PDB entry 8EHF | electron microscopy, 3.30 A resolution | chains G and H of the 8 polymer chains in the assembly

== Chain G (and H) ==
Name: DNA-directed RNA polymerase subunit alpha
Source organism: Escherichia coli
Notes: EC 2.7.7.6; chain H of this document is another copy of the same molecule, construct and numbering; everything in this record applies to it too
UniProtKB: P0A7Z6 (RPOA_ECO57); residues 1-234 here = UniProt positions 1-234
Chain sequence (239 residues; row label = number of the first residue in the row):
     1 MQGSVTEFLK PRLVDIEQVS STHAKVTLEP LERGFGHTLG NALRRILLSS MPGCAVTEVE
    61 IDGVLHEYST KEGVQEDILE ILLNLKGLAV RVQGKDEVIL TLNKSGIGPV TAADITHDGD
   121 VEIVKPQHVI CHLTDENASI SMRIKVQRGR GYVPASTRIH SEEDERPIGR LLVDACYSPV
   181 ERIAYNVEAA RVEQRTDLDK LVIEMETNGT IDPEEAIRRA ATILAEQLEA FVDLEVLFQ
Unresolved in the structure: 1-7, 160-165, 232-239 (chain H: 1-4, 159-169, 236-239)
Differences from the reference sequence: expression tag (235-239)

== How chain G and chain H interact ==
Residue-residue contacts (60):
  F8(G) - R150(H)
  L9(G) - Q227(H)  hydrogen bond (backbone-side chain)
  K10(G) - E226(H)
  P11(G) - Q227(H)
  P11(G) - A230(H)
  P11(G) - F231(H)
  R12(G) - A230(H)
  L13(G) - F231(H)  hydrophobic
  L28(G) - F231(H)  hydrophobic
  R33(G) - S50(H)
  G34(G) - R45(H)  hydrogen bond (backbone-side chain)
  F35(G) - I46(H)  hydrophobic
  F35(G) - S50(H)
  F35(G) - I223(H)  hydrophobic
  F35(G) - Q227(H)
  H37(G) - R45(H)
  T38(G) - A42(H)
  T38(G) - R45(H)  hydrogen bond
  L39(G) - L228(H)  hydrophobic
  R45(G) - G34(H)  hydrogen bond (side chain-backbone)
  R45(G) - H37(H)
  R45(G) - T38(H)
  S50(G) - F8(H)
  S50(G) - F35(H)
  P52(G) - V5(H)  hydrophobic
  R150(G) - V5(H)  hydrogen bond (side chain-backbone)
  R150(G) - E7(H)  hydrogen bond (side chain-backbone)
  R150(G) - F8(H)
  R150(G) - E32(H)  salt bridge
  R218(G) - A230(H)
  R218(G) - F231(H)
  R218(G) - V232(H)  hydrogen bond (side chain-backbone)
  R218(G) - D233(H)  salt bridge
  R219(G) - T6(H)
  A221(G) - F231(H)
  T222(G) - V232(H)
  T222(G) - D233(H)  hydrogen bond (side chain-backbone)
  T222(G) - E235(H)
  I223(G) - F8(H)  hydrophobic
  I223(G) - F35(H)  hydrophobic
  L224(G) - L39(H)  hydrophobic
  L224(G) - L228(H)  hydrophobic
  E226(G) - K10(H)
  E226(G) - E235(H)
  Q227(G) - F8(H)
  Q227(G) - L9(H)
  Q227(G) - P11(H)
  Q227(G) - L31(H)
  Q227(G) - F35(H)
  Q227(G) - L39(H)
  L228(G) - L39(H)  hydrophobic
  L228(G) - L224(H)  hydrophobic
  L228(G) - A225(H)
  E229(G) - K10(H)
  A230(G) - P11(H)
  F231(G) - L13(H)  hydrophobic
  F231(G) - L28(H)  hydrophobic
  F231(G) - L43(H)  hydrophobic
  F231(G) - R218(H)
  F231(G) - A221(H)  hydrophobic
Also at the interface, not in a pair above, chain G (36 interface residues in all): L31, I46, S49, R148, G149, I217, A225
Also at the interface, not in a pair above, chain H (36 interface residues in all): I217

== Overview ==
Chain G and chain H each contribute 36 residues to their interface, with 8 hydrogen bonds and 2 salt bridges.
Polar pairs include R150(G)-E32(H), R218(G)-D233(H) and L9(G)-Q227(H).
Both chains are DNA-directed RNA polymerase subunit alpha (Escherichia coli). Entry 8EHF (Cryo-EM structure of
his-elemental paused elongation complex with an unfolded TL (1)) was determined by electron microscopy,
deposited together with 8EG7, 8EG8, 8EGB, 8EH8, 8EH9, 8EHA and 8EHI.
